PDB entry 6QCX | X-ray diffraction, 3.08 A resolution | chains A and R of the 6 polymer chains in the assembly

# Chain A
Protein: Polymerase acidic protein
From: Influenza B virus
Notes: EC 3.1.-.-
UniProt: Q5V8Z9 (Q5V8Z9_9INFB); numbering as in UniProt (aligned over 1-726)
Sequence (751 residues; each row starts with the number of its first residue; numbers below 1 keep their minus sign (Gly-13 is residue -13)):
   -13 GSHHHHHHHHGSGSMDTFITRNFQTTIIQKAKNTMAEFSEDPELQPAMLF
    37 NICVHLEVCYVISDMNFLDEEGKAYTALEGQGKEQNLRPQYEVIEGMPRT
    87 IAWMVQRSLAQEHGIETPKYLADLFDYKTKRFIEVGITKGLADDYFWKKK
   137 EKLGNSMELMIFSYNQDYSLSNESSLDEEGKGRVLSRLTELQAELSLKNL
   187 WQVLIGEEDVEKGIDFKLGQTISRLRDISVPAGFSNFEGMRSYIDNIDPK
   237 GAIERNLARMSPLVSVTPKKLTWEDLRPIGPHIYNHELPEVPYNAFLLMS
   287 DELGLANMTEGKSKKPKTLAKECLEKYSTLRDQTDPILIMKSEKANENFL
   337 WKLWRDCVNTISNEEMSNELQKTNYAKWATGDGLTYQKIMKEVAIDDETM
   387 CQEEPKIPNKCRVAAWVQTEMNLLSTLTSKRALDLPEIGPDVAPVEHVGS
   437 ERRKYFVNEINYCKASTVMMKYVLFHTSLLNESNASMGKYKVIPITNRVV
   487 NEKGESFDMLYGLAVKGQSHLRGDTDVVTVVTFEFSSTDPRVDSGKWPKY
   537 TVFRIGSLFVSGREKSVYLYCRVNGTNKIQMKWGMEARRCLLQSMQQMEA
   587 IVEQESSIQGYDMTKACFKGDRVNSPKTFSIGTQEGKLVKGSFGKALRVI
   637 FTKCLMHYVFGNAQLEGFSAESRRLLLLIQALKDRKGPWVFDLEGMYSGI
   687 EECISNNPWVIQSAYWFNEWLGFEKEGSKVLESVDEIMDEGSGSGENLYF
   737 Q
Not modelled in the structure: -13 to -1, 64-70, 725-737
Sequence notes: expression tag (-13 to 0, 727-737)

# Chain R
Molecule: 21-nt RNA strand
Sequence (21 nucleotides; each row starts with the number of its first residue):
     1 UAUACCUCUGCUUCUGCUAUU

# Interface between chain A and chain R
Pairs across the interface (9):
  Lys374(A) - U13(R)  hydrogen bond to the base
  Met473(A) - G10(R)  base contact
  His506(A) - G10(R)  hydrogen bond to the base
  Leu507(A) - G10(R)  base contact
  Arg508(A) - C11(R)  sugar contact
  Arg508(A) - U12(R)  phosphate contact
  Arg508(A) - U13(R)  base contact
  Lys564(A) - G10(R)  hydrogen bond to the phosphate
  Lys564(A) - C11(R)  salt bridge to the phosphate
Other interface residues (no listed pair), chain A (7 interface residues in all): Asp510

# Summary
The interface between chain A and chain R involves 7 residues on one side and 4 on the other; the contacts
include 3 hydrogen bonds and 1 salt bridge. Among the polar pairs are Lys374(A)-U13(R), His506(A)-G10(R) and
Lys564(A)-G10(R).
Chain A is Polymerase acidic protein (Influenza B virus) and chain R is a 21-nt RNA strand; the structure,
Crystal structure of influenza B polymerase initiation state with capped 15-mer RNA primer, was determined by
X-ray diffraction together with 6QCS, 6QCT, 6QCV and 6QCW from the same study.
